9GQY - chains B and C; structure by electron microscopy, 2.80 A resolution.

Chain B (and C):
Molecule: Apoptosis-inducing factor 1, mitochondrial
From: Homo sapiens
Notes: EC 1.6.99.-; chain C of this document is another copy of the same molecule, construct and numbering; everything in this record applies to it too
UniProtKB: O95831 (AIFM1_HUMAN); residues 103-613 here = UniProt positions 103-613
Sequence (540 residues; each row starts with the number of its first residue):
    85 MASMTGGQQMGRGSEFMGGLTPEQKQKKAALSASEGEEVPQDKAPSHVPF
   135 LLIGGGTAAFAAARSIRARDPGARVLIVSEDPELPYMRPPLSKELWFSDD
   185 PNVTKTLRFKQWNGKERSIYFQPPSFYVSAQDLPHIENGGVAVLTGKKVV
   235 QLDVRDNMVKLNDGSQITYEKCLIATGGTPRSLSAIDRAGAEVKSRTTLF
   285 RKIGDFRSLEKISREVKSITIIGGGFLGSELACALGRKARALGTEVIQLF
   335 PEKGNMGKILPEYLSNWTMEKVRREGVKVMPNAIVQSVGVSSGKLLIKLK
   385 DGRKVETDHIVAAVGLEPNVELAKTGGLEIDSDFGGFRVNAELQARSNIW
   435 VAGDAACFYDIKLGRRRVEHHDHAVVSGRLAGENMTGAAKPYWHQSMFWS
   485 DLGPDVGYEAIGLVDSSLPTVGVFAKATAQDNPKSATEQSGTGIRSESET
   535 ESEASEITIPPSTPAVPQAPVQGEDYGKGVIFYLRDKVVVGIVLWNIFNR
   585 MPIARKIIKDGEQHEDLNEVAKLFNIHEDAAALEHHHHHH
Unresolved in the structure: 85-127, 517-557, 611-624 (chain C: 85-127, 517-557, 612-624)
Construct notes: initiating methionine (85); expression tag (86-102, 614-624)
Ligand contacts:
  - FAD (flavin-adenine dinucleotide): I137, G138, G139, G140, T141, A142, V162, S163, E164, D165, R172, P173, L175, S176, K177, K231, K232, V233, A259, T260, G261, G262, F284, R285, K286, L311, E314, N403, G437, D438, E453, H454, H455, D456, A458, F482, W483
  - NAD (nicotinamide-adenine-dinucleotide): L267, I306, G307, G308, G309, F310, L311, G312, E314, P335, E336, K342, A397, V398, G399, L400, E453, H454, F482, W483, S484
From the paper describing this entry:
  - binding site for NAD: F310, E314, H454
  - contacts within the chain: K177-E314 (salt bridge)
  - binding site for flavin-adenine dinucleotide: K177
  - conformationally variable residues (loop rearrangement, side-chain flip): F310, Y347, W351, F482, G487 to D489, Y492, F508, Y560, W579

Chain B / chain C interface:
Contacting residue pairs (19):
  E413(B) with Y443(C); R449(C), salt bridge
  R422(B) with R422(C); R449(C)
  N424(B) with A429(C)
  E426(B) with R430(C), salt bridge; S431(C)
  A429(B) with N424(C), hydrogen bond (backbone-side chain)
  R430(B) with E426(C), salt bridge; I445(C); P475(C)
  S431(B) with E426(C); A473(C)
  Y443(B) with E413(C)
  R449(B) with E413(C), salt bridge
  A473(B) with R239(C); S431(C)
  P475(B) with R239(C); R430(C)
Interface residues without a listed pair, chain B (15 interface residues in all): G411, L412, I445, K474
Interface residues without a listed pair, chain C (15 interface residues in all): G411, L412

Overview:
Chain B and chain C each contribute 15 residues to their interface; the contacts include 1 hydrogen bond and 4
salt bridges. Among the polar pairs are E413(B)-R449(C), E426(B)-R430(C) and A429(B)-N424(C). The paper
reports a binding site for NAD at F310(B), E314(B) and H454(B); a binding site for flavin-adenine dinucleotide
at K177(B).
Chain B and chain C are both Apoptosis-inducing factor 1, mitochondrial (Homo sapiens); the structure,
Interaction with AK2A links AIFM1 to cellular energy metabolism. The cryo-EM structure of dimeric AIFM1
without ..., was determined by electron microscopy together with 9GQZ from the same study.
